6M6U - chains A and C of the 8 polymer chains in the assembly; structure by X-ray diffraction, 2.35 A resolution.

# Chain A
Name: Toxin-antitoxin system antitoxin MntA family
From: Shewanella oneidensis MR-1
UniProtKB: Q8ECH7 (Q8ECH7_SHEON); residue numbers follow UniProt; this construct covers 1-139
Amino-acid sequence (139 residues; numbered 1 to 139; the number before each row is that of its first residue):
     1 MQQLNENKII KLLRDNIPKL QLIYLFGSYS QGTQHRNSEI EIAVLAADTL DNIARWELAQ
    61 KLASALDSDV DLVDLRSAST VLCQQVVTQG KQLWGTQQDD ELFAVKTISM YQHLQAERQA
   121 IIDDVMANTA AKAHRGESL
Not modelled in the structure: 1-3, 32-33, 128-139
Construct notes: engineered mutation Glu39 (Asp in Q8ECH7), Glu41 (Asp in Q8ECH7)
Curated features (UniProtKB/Swiss-Prot):
  - binding site (Mg(2+)): Asp71
What the authors report for this chain:
  - mutagenesis - G27A/S28T, D39E/D41E: decreased growth with Toxin-antitoxin system toxin HepN family (chain C)

# Chain C
Name: Toxin-antitoxin system toxin HepN family
From: Shewanella oneidensis MR-1
UniProtKB: Q8ECH6 (Q8ECH6_SHEON); residue numbers follow UniProt; this construct covers 1-133
Amino-acid sequence (133 residues; numbered 1 to 133; the number before each row is that of its first residue):
     1 MNDIIINKIA TIKRCIKRIQ QVYGDGSQFK QDFTLQDSVI LNLQRCCEAC IDIANHINRQ
    61 QQLGIPQSSR DSFTLLAQNN LITQPLSDNL KKMVGLRNIA VHDYQELNLD IVVHVVQHHL
   121 EDFEQFIDVI KAE
Not modelled in the structure: 1
Curated features (UniProtKB/Swiss-Prot):
  - motif: Arg97 to Tyr104 (RX(4)HXY motif)
  - active site: Arg97, His102
  - modified residue: Tyr104 (O-tri-AMP-tyrosine)
What the authors report for this chain:
  - mutagenesis - Y104A: decreased growth with Toxin-antitoxin system antitoxin MntA family (chain A)

# Chain A / chain C interface
Contacting residue pairs - 27 pairs, chain A then chain C:
  Ser79(A) - Gln67(C)
  Thr80(A) - Gln67(C)  hydrogen bond (backbone-backbone)
  Thr80(A) - Ser68(C)
  Val81(A) - Gln67(C)  hydrogen bond (backbone-backbone)
  Ser109(A) - His102(C)  hydrogen bond
  Met110(A) - Asn98(C)
  Met110(A) - His102(C)
  His113(A) - Val101(C)
  His113(A) - His102(C)
  Leu114(A) - Gln67(C)
  Leu114(A) - Ser68(C)
  Leu114(A) - Ser69(C)
  Glu117(A) - Ile51(C)
  Glu117(A) - Asn55(C)  hydrogen bond (backbone-side chain)
  Glu117(A) - Ser69(C)  hydrogen bond
  Glu117(A) - Arg97(C)  salt bridge
  Arg118(A) - Ile65(C)
  Arg118(A) - Pro66(C)  hydrogen bond (side chain-backbone)
  Ala120(A) - Arg59(C)
  Ile121(A) - Asn55(C)
  Ile121(A) - Asn58(C)
  Ile121(A) - Arg59(C)
  Ile121(A) - Gly64(C)
  Ile121(A) - Pro66(C)
  Ile122(A) - Ile65(C)  hydrophobic
  Asp124(A) - Arg59(C)
  Val125(A) - Ile65(C)  hydrophobic
Other interface residues (no listed pair), chain C (15 interface residues in all): Gln62

# Summary
14 residues of chain A face 15 of chain C across their interface, with 6 hydrogen bonds and 1 salt bridge.
Polar contacts include Glu117(A)-Arg97(C), Ser109(A)-His102(C) and Glu117(A)-Asn55(C). The paper reports that
G27A/S28T and D39E/D41E of chain A reduce growth with Toxin-antitoxin system toxin HepN family (chain C);
Y104A of chain C reduces growth with Toxin-antitoxin system antitoxin MntA family (chain A).
Chain A is Toxin-antitoxin system antitoxin MntA family and chain C is Toxin-antitoxin system toxin HepN
family, both from Shewanella oneidensis MR-1; the structure, Crystal structure the toxin-antitoxin MntA-HpeT
mutant-D39ED41E, was determined by X-ray diffraction together with 6M6V, 6M6W and 7BXO from the same study.
